Entry 4PT7 (X-ray diffraction, 2.35 A resolution); this record covers chains D and B of the 4 polymer chains in the assembly.

[Chain D (and B)]
Protein: Replication initiator A family protein
From: Staphylococcus aureus CA-347
Notes: fragment: terramer; chain B of this document is another copy of the same molecule, construct and numbering; everything in this record applies to it too
UniProt: R9YU73 (R9YU73_STAAU); residues 1-136 here = UniProt positions 1-136
Amino-acid sequence (136 residues; row label = number of the first residue in the row):
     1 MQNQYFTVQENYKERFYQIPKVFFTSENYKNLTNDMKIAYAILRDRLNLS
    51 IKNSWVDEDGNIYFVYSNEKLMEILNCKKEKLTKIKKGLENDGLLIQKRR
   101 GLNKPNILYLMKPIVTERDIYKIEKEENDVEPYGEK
Disordered / not traced: 1, 134-136

[How chain D and chain B interact]
Contacting residue pairs (72; chain D residue first):
  Glu10(D) with Lys112(B), salt bridge
  Tyr12(D) with Ile120(B), hydrophobic; Ile123(B), hydrophobic; Glu124(B), hydrogen bond
  Lys13(D) with Pro113(B); Val115(B)
  Glu14(D) with Arg44(B), salt bridge
  Arg15(D) with Pro20(B); Lys21(B), hydrogen bond (backbone-backbone); Glu124(B), salt bridge; Glu127(B), salt bridge
  Phe16(D) with Gln18(B); Ile19(B); Pro20(B), hydrophobic; Lys21(B); Arg44(B)
  Tyr17(D) with Tyr17(B); Gln18(B); Ile19(B), hydrogen bond (backbone-backbone); Lys21(B); Phe24(B), hydrophobic
  Gln18(D) with Phe16(B); Tyr17(B)
  Ile19(D) with Phe16(B); Tyr17(B), hydrogen bond (backbone-backbone); Ile19(B), hydrophobic; Ile38(B), hydrophobic
  Pro20(D) with Arg15(B); Phe16(B)
  Lys21(D) with Arg15(B), hydrogen bond (backbone-backbone); Phe16(B); Tyr17(B); Asp45(B), salt bridge
  Phe24(D) with Tyr17(B), hydrophobic; Ile38(B), hydrophobic
  Asn34(D) with Asn34(B); Asp35(B), hydrogen bond
  Asp35(D) with Asn34(B), hydrogen bond
  Ile38(D) with Phe24(B), hydrophobic; Asn34(B); Ile38(B), hydrophobic
  Arg44(D) with Glu14(B), salt bridge; Phe16(B)
  Asp45(D) with Lys21(B), salt bridge
  Arg46(D) with Asp129(B), salt bridge
  Leu49(D) with Glu126(B); Glu127(B); Asp129(B); Val130(B)
  Asn53(D) with Val130(B); Glu131(B)
  Trp55(D) with Glu131(B)
  Lys70(D) with Asp129(B), salt bridge
  Lys112(D) with Glu10(B), salt bridge
  Pro113(D) with Lys13(B)
  Val115(D) with Lys13(B)
  Ile120(D) with Tyr12(B), hydrophobic
  Ile123(D) with Tyr12(B), hydrophobic
  Glu124(D) with Tyr12(B), hydrogen bond; Arg15(B), salt bridge
  Glu126(D) with Arg46(B); Leu49(B)
  Glu127(D) with Arg15(B), salt bridge; Asp45(B); Leu49(B)
  Asp129(D) with Arg46(B), salt bridge; Leu49(B); Lys70(B), salt bridge
  Val130(D) with Leu49(B), hydrophobic; Asn53(B)
  Glu131(D) with Asn53(B), hydrogen bond (backbone-side chain); Trp55(B)
Interface residues without a listed pair, chain D (37 interface residues in all): Val8, Gln9, Lys52, Asn128
Interface residues without a listed pair, chain B (38 interface residues in all): Val8, Gln9, Lys52, Tyr66, Asn128

[In short]
The interface between chain D and chain B involves 37 residues on one side and 38 on the other, with 9
hydrogen bonds and 14 salt bridges. Polar contacts include Glu10(D)-Lys112(B), Glu14(D)-Arg44(B) and
Arg15(D)-Glu124(B).
Chain D and chain B are both Replication initiator A family protein (Staphylococcus aureus CA-347); the
structure, Structure of initiator, was determined by X-ray diffraction, deposited together with 5KBJ, 4PTA,
4PQK and 4PQL.
